Entry 4B40 (X-ray diffraction, 1.93 A resolution); this record covers chains A and B of the 4 polymer chains in the assembly.

== Chain A (and B) ==
Protein: Catalase-phenol oxidase
Organism: Scytalidium thermophilum
Notes: EC 1.11.1.6; chain B of this document is another copy of the same molecule, construct and numbering; everything in this record applies to it too
Chain sequence (719 residues; each row starts with the number of its first residue; numbers below 1 keep their minus sign (Gly-20 is residue -20)):
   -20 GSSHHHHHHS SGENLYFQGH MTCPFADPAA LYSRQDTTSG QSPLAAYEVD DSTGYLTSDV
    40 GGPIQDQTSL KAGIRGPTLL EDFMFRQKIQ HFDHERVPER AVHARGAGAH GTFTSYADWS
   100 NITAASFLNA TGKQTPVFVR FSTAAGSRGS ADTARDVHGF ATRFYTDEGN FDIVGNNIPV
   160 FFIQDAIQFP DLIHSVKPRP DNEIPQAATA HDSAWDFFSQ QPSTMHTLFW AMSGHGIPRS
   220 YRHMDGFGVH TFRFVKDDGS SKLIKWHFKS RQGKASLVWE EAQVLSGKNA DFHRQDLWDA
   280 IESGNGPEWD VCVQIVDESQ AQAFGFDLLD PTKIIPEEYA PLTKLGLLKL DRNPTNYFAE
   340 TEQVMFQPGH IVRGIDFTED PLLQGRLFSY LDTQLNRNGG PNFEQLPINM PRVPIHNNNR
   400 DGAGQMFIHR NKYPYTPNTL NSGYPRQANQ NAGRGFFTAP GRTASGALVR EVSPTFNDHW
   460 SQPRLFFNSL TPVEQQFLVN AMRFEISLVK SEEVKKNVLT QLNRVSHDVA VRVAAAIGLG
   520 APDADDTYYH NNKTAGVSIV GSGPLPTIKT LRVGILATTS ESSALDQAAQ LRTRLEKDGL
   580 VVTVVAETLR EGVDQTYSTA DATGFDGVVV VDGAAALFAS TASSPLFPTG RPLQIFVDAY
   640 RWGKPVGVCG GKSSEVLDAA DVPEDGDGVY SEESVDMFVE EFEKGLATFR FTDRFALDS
Disordered / not traced: -20 to 20, 618-621 (chain B: -20 to 21, 618-621)
Metal / ion sites: cis-heme d hydroxychlorin gamma-spirolactone Fe near Tyr369 (its only coordinating residue here)
Ligand contacts:
  - cis-heme d hydroxychlorin gamma-spirolactone (HDD), molecule 1: Ile68, Phe71, Asp72
  - cis-heme d hydroxychlorin gamma-spirolactone (HDD), molecule 2: Arg79, Ala80, Val81, His82, Arg119, Ser121, Gly138, Phe139, Ala140, Val153, Gly154, Asn155, Phe160, Ala165, Phe168, Val228, His229, Val343, Phe345, Leu361, Gly364, Arg365, Ser368, Tyr369, Thr372, Gln373, Arg376

== How chain A and chain B interact ==
Residue-residue contacts - 80 pairs, chain A then chain B:
  Ala51(A) - Ala51(B)  hydrophobic
  Pro56(A) - Leu58(B)  hydrophobic
  Thr57(A) - Leu58(B)
  Thr57(A) - Leu59(B)  hydrogen bond (backbone-backbone)
  Leu58(A) - Pro56(B)  hydrophobic
  Leu58(A) - Thr57(B)
  Leu58(A) - Leu58(B)  hydrophobic
  Leu59(A) - Thr57(B)  hydrogen bond (backbone-backbone)
  Leu59(A) - Leu59(B)
  Leu59(A) - Phe64(B)  hydrophobic
  Phe64(A) - Leu59(B)  hydrophobic
  Asp170(A) - Tyr414(B)
  Asp170(A) - Thr415(B)  hydrogen bond (side chain-backbone)
  His173(A) - Asn397(B)
  His173(A) - Arg399(B)
  His173(A) - Pro413(B)  hydrogen bond (side chain-backbone)
  Ser174(A) - Tyr414(B)
  Arg178(A) - Lys411(B)
  Arg178(A) - Tyr412(B)
  Pro179(A) - Lys411(B)
  Pro179(A) - Pro413(B)
  Asp180(A) - Lys411(B)
  Asp191(A) - Leu419(B)
  Ser192(A) - Tyr414(B)
  Asp195(A) - Tyr414(B)  hydrogen bond
  Asp195(A) - Asn417(B)
  Asp195(A) - Thr418(B)  hydrogen bond
  Asp195(A) - Leu419(B)  hydrogen bond (side chain-backbone)
  Phe196(A) - Tyr414(B)  hydrophobic
  Phe196(A) - Thr415(B)
  Phe196(A) - Pro416(B)
  Gln199(A) - Pro416(B)
  Gln199(A) - Thr418(B)
  Gln200(A) - Pro416(B)
  Phe367(A) - Phe367(B)  hydrophobic
  Asp371(A) - Leu374(B)
  Leu374(A) - Asp371(B)
  Asn397(A) - His173(B)
  Arg399(A) - His173(B)
  Lys411(A) - Arg178(B)
  Lys411(A) - Pro179(B)
  Lys411(A) - Asp180(B)  salt bridge
  Tyr412(A) - Arg178(B)
  Pro413(A) - His173(B)  hydrogen bond (backbone-side chain)
  Pro413(A) - Pro179(B)
  Tyr414(A) - Asp170(B)
  Tyr414(A) - Ser174(B)
  Tyr414(A) - Ser192(B)  hydrogen bond (side chain-backbone)
  Tyr414(A) - Asp195(B)  hydrogen bond
  Tyr414(A) - Phe196(B)  hydrophobic
  Thr415(A) - Asp170(B)  hydrogen bond (backbone-side chain)
  Thr415(A) - Phe196(B)
  Pro416(A) - Phe196(B)
  Pro416(A) - Gln199(B)
  Pro416(A) - Gln200(B)
  Asn417(A) - Asp195(B)
  Thr418(A) - Asp195(B)  hydrogen bond
  Thr418(A) - Gln199(B)
  Leu419(A) - Asp191(B)
  Leu419(A) - Asp195(B)  hydrogen bond (backbone-side chain)
  Leu419(A) - Val493(B)  hydrophobic
  Thr437(A) - Arg449(B)  hydrogen bond
  Arg441(A) - Ala446(B)
  Arg441(A) - Leu447(B)  hydrogen bond (backbone-backbone)
  Thr442(A) - Gly445(B)
  Thr442(A) - Leu447(B)
  Ala443(A) - Ala443(B)
  Ala443(A) - Ser444(B)
  Ala443(A) - Gly445(B)  hydrogen bond (backbone-backbone)
  Ala443(A) - Leu447(B)
  Ser444(A) - Ala443(B)
  Ser444(A) - Ser444(B)  hydrogen bond
  Gly445(A) - Thr442(B)
  Gly445(A) - Ala443(B)  hydrogen bond (backbone-backbone)
  Ala446(A) - Arg441(B)
  Leu447(A) - Arg441(B)  hydrogen bond (backbone-backbone)
  Leu447(A) - Thr442(B)
  Leu447(A) - Ala443(B)  hydrophobic
  Arg449(A) - Thr437(B)  hydrogen bond
  Val493(A) - Leu419(B)  hydrophobic
Also at the interface, not in a pair above, chain A (48 interface residues in all): Glu60, Arg65, Glu358, Phe435, Ser490, Asn496
Also at the interface, not in a pair above, chain B (48 interface residues in all): Glu60, Arg65, Glu358, Phe435, Ser490, Asn496

== Summary ==
Chain A and chain B each contribute 48 residues to their interface, with 20 hydrogen bonds and 1 salt bridge.
Polar contacts include Lys411(A)-Asp180(B), Asp170(A)-Thr415(B) and His173(A)-Pro413(B). Chain A binds
cis-heme d hydroxychlorin gamma-spirolactone.
Chain A and chain B are both Catalase-phenol oxidase (Scytalidium thermophilum); the structure, Probing the
active center of catalase-phenol oxidase from Scytalidium thermophilum, was determined by X-ray diffraction
(same publication as 4B2Y, 4B31 and 4B5K).
